PDB entry 2AT1 | X-ray diffraction, 2.80 A resolution | chains B and D of the 4 polymer chains in the assembly

== Chain B (and D) ==
Name: Aspartate carbamoyltransferase regulatory chain
Source organism: Escherichia coli
Notes: chain D of this document is another copy of the same molecule, construct and numbering; everything in this record applies to it too
Reference sequence: P0A7F3 (PYRI_ECOLI); residues 2-153 here correspond to UniProt positions 1-152 (UniProt number = residue number - 1)
Sequence (153 residues; numbered 1 to 153; the number before each row is that of its first residue):
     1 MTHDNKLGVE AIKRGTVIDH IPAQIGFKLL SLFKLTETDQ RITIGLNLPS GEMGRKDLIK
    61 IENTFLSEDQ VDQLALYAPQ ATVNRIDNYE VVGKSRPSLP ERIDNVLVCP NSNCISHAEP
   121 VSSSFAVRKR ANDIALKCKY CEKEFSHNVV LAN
Not modelled in the structure: 1-7
Construct notes: conflict G8 (Gln7 in P0A7F3)
Metal / ion sites: Zn2+: C109, C114, C138, C141

== Chain B / chain D interface ==
Pairs across the interface (37; chain B residue first):
  G8(B) - E10(D)  hydrogen bond (backbone-side chain)
  V9(B) - E10(D)  hydrogen bond (backbone-side chain)
  F27(B) - F27(D)  hydrophobic
  F27(B) - L30(D)  hydrophobic
  F27(B) - S31(D)
  F27(B) - T36(D)
  T36(B) - F27(D)
  T36(B) - L46(D)
  T38(B) - Q24(D)  hydrogen bond (backbone-side chain)
  T38(B) - R55(D)
  D39(B) - N47(D)  hydrogen bond (backbone-side chain)
  D39(B) - R55(D)  salt bridge
  Q40(B) - L46(D)
  Q40(B) - N47(D)
  R41(B) - L46(D)
  R41(B) - N47(D)
  R41(B) - L48(D)
  I42(B) - I44(D)
  I42(B) - G45(D)
  I42(B) - L46(D)  hydrogen bond (backbone-backbone)
  T43(B) - I44(D)
  I44(B) - I42(D)
  I44(B) - T43(D)
  I44(B) - I44(D)  hydrogen bond (backbone-backbone)
  I44(B) - L46(D)  hydrophobic
  G45(B) - I42(D)
  L46(B) - T36(D)
  L46(B) - Q40(D)
  L46(B) - R41(D)
  L46(B) - I42(D)  hydrogen bond (backbone-backbone)
  L46(B) - I44(D)  hydrophobic
  N47(B) - T38(D)  hydrogen bond (side chain-backbone)
  N47(B) - D39(D)  hydrogen bond (side chain-backbone)
  N47(B) - Q40(D)
  N47(B) - R41(D)
  N47(B) - I42(D)
  R55(B) - D39(D)  salt bridge
Also at the interface, not in a pair above, chain B (18 interface residues in all): Q24, L30, S31

== Summary ==
Chain B and chain D each contribute 18 residues to their interface; the contacts include 9 hydrogen bonds and
2 salt bridges. Polar contacts include D39(B)-R55(D), G8(B)-E10(D) and V9(B)-E10(D). C109(B), C114(B), C138(B)
and C141(B) form the Zn2+ site.
Chain B and chain D are both Aspartate carbamoyltransferase regulatory chain (Escherichia coli); the
structure, Crystal structures of phosphonoacetamide ligated T and phosphonoacetamide and malonate ligated R
states of aspartate carbamoyltransferase ..., was determined by X-ray diffraction together with 1AT1 and 3AT1
from the same study.
